Entry 2DVB (X-ray diffraction, 2.25 A resolution); this record covers chains C and D of the 4 polymer chains in the assembly.

== Chain C (and D) ==
Name: Galactose-binding lectin
From: Arachis hypogaea
Notes: chain D of this document is another copy of the same molecule, construct and numbering; everything in this record applies to it too
UniProtKB: P02872 (LECG_ARAHY); residues 1-236 here correspond to UniProt positions 24-259 (UniProt number = residue number + 23)
Sequence (236 residues; numbered 1 to 236; the number before each row is that of its first residue):
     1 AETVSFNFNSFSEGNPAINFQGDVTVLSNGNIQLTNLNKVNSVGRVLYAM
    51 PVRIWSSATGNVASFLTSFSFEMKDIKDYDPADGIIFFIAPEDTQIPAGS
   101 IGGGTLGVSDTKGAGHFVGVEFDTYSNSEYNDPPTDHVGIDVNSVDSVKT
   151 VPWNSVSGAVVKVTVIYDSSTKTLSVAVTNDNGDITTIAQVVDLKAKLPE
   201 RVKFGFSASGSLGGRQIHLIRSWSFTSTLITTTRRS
Not modelled in the structure: 233-236
Swiss-Prot annotation at these positions:
  - binding site (Mn(2+)): Glu121, Asp123, Asp132, His137
  - binding site (Ca(2+)): Asp123, Tyr125, Asn127, Asp132

== Chain C / chain D interface ==
Residue-residue contacts (31):
  Asn9(C) - Lys74(D)  hydrogen bond (backbone-side chain)
  Ser10(C) - Lys74(D)
  Leu27(C) - Ser28(D)
  Leu27(C) - Asn29(D)
  Ser28(C) - Leu27(D)
  Ser28(C) - Gln33(D)  hydrogen bond
  Ser28(C) - Leu37(D)
  Ser28(C) - Ile217(D)
  Asn29(C) - Leu27(D)
  Asn29(C) - Gln33(D)
  Asn29(C) - Lys74(D)  hydrogen bond (backbone-side chain)
  Asn29(C) - Ile217(D)
  Asn29(C) - Leu219(D)
  Asn31(C) - Lys74(D)
  Gln33(C) - Ser28(D)  hydrogen bond
  Leu37(C) - Ser28(D)
  Glu72(C) - Arg221(D)  salt bridge
  Lys74(C) - Asn9(D)  hydrogen bond (side chain-backbone)
  Lys74(C) - Ser10(D)
  Lys74(C) - Asn29(D)  hydrogen bond (side chain-backbone)
  Lys74(C) - Asn31(D)
  Gly158(C) - Arg221(D)  hydrogen bond (backbone-side chain)
  Val160(C) - Val160(D)  hydrophobic
  Val160(C) - Arg221(D)
  Ile217(C) - Ser28(D)
  Ile217(C) - Asn29(D)
  Leu219(C) - Asn29(D)
  Arg221(C) - Glu72(D)  salt bridge
  Arg221(C) - Gly158(D)  hydrogen bond (side chain-backbone)
  Arg221(C) - Val160(D)
  Arg221(C) - Arg221(D)
Also at the interface, not in a pair above, chain C (16 interface residues in all): Gly30
Also at the interface, not in a pair above, chain D (16 interface residues in all): Gly30

== Overview ==
Chain C and chain D each contribute 16 residues to their interface; the contacts include 8 hydrogen bonds and
2 salt bridges. Polar pairs include Glu72(C)-Arg221(D), Asn9(C)-Lys74(D) and Ser28(C)-Gln33(D). Curated
annotation (UniProt) lists 4 Mn2+-binding residues and 4 Ca2+-binding residues on chain C.
Both chains are Galactose-binding lectin (Arachis hypogaea). Entry 2DVB (Crystal structure of peanut lectin
GAl-beta-1,6-GalNAc complex) was determined by X-ray diffraction (same publication as 2DV9, 2DVA, 2DVD, 2DVF
and 2DVG).
